Entry 5XWJ (X-ray diffraction, 1.80 A resolution); this record covers chains A and C.

[Chain A]
Protein: Trypsin
From: Sus scrofa
Notes: EC 3.4.21.4
Reference sequence: P00761 (TRYP_PIG); residue numbers follow UniProt; this construct covers 1-231
Amino-acid sequence (231 residues; each row starts with the number of its first residue):
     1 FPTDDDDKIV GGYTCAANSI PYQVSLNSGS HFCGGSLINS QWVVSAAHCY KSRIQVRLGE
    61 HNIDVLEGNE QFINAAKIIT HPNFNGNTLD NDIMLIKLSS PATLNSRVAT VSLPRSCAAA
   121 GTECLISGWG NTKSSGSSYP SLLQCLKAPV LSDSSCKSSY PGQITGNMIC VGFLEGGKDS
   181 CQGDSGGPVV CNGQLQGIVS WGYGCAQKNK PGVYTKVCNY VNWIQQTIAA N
Disordered / not traced: 1-8
Swiss-Prot annotation at these positions:
  - active site (Charge relay system): His-48, Asp-92, Ser-185
  - binding site (Ca(2+)): Glu-60, Asn-62, Val-65, Glu-70
  - site: Asp-179 (Required for specificity)
Cystine bridges: Cys-15/Cys-145, Cys-33/Cys-49, Cys-117/Cys-218, Cys-124/Cys-191, Cys-156/Cys-170, Cys-181/Cys-205
Ion coordination: Ca2+: Glu-60, Asn-62, Val-65, Glu-70

[Chain C]
Protein: Acetylated-THR-ARG-GLU Inhibitor
Amino-acid sequence (4 residues; row label = number of the first residue in the row):
   401 XTRE
Disordered / not traced: 404
Modified / non-standard residues: ACE (acetyl group) at position 401

[Interface between chain A and chain C]
Contacting residue pairs (22; chain A residue first):
  His-48(A) / Thr-402(C)
  His-48(A) / Arg-403(C)
  Leu-89(A) / Thr-402(C)
  Asp-179(A) / Arg-403(C)  salt bridge
  Ser-180(A) / Arg-403(C)  hydrogen bond
  Cys-181(A) / Arg-403(C)
  Gln-182(A) / ACE_401(C)
  Gln-182(A) / Thr-402(C)  hydrogen bond (side chain-backbone)
  Gln-182(A) / Arg-403(C)
  Gly-183(A) / Arg-403(C)  hydrogen bond (backbone-backbone)
  Asp-184(A) / Arg-403(C)
  Ser-185(A) / Arg-403(C)  hydrogen bond (side chain-backbone)
  Ser-200(A) / Thr-402(C)
  Ser-200(A) / Arg-403(C)  hydrogen bond (backbone-backbone)
  Trp-201(A) / ACE_401(C)
  Trp-201(A) / Thr-402(C)
  Trp-201(A) / Arg-403(C)
  Gly-202(A) / ACE_401(C)  hydrogen bond (backbone-backbone)
  Gly-202(A) / Arg-403(C)
  Gly-204(A) / Arg-403(C)  hydrogen bond (backbone-side chain)
  Cys-205(A) / Arg-403(C)
  Gly-212(A) / Arg-403(C)
Also at the interface, not in a pair above, chain A (20 interface residues in all): Val-199, Tyr-203, Ala-206, Lys-210, Tyr-214

[Summary]
20 residues of chain A and 3 residues of chain C are in contact, with 7 hydrogen bonds and 1 salt bridge.
Polar pairs include Asp-179(A)/Arg-403(C), Ser-180(A)/Arg-403(C) and Gln-182(A)/Thr-402(C). Curated annotation
(UniProt) lists 3 active-site residues and 4 Ca2+-binding residues on chain A.
Chain A is Trypsin (Sus scrofa) and chain C is Acetylated-THR-ARG-GLU Inhibitor; the structure, Crystal
Structure of Porcine pancreatic trypsin with tripeptide inhibitor, TRE, at pH 7, was determined by X-ray
diffraction (same publication as 5XW8, 5XW9, 5XWA and 5XWL).
